Entry 8RHK (X-ray diffraction, 2.80 A resolution); this record covers chains H and Z of the 34 polymer chains in the assembly.

[Chain H]
Protein: Proteasome subunit beta type-2
Source organism: Saccharomyces cerevisiae
Notes: EC 3.4.25.1
Reference sequence: P25043 (PSB2_YEAST); residues 6-237 here correspond to UniProt positions 30-261 (UniProt number = residue number + 24)
Amino-acid sequence (232 residues; row label = number of the first residue in the row):
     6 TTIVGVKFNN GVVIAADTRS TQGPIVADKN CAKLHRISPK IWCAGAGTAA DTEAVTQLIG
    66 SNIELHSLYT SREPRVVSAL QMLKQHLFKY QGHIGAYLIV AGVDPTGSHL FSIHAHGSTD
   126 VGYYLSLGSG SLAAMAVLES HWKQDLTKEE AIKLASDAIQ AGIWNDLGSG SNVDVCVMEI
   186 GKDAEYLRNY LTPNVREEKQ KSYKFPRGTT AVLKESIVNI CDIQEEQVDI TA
Not modelled in the structure: 228-237

[Chain Z]
Protein: Proteasome subunit beta type-6
Source organism: Saccharomyces cerevisiae
Reference sequence: P23724 (PSB6_YEAST); residues 1-222 here correspond to UniProt positions 20-241 (UniProt number = residue number + 19)
Amino-acid sequence (222 residues; row label = number of the first residue in the row):
     1 QFNPYGDNGG TILGIAGEDF AVLAGDTRNI TDYSINSRYE PKVFDCGDNI VMSANGFAAD
    61 GDALVKRFKN SVKWYHFDHN DKKLSINSAA RNIQHLLYGK RFFPYYVHTI IAGLDEDGKG
   121 AVYSFDPVGS YEREQCRAGG AAASLIMPFL DNQVNFKNQY EPGTNGKVKK PLKYLSVEEV
   181 IKLVRDSFTS ATERHIQVGD GLEILIVTKD GVRKEFYELK RD
Metal / ion sites: Mg2+: T192, V198

[How chain H and chain Z interact]
Contacting residue pairs - 58 pairs, chain H then chain Z:
  R24(H) - I196(Z)
  R24(H) - D222(Z)  salt bridge
  P29(H) - R194(Z)
  P29(H) - H195(Z)
  P29(H) - I196(Z)  hydrogen bond (backbone-backbone)
  I30(H) - L145(Z)  hydrophobic
  I30(H) - R194(Z)
  I30(H) - H195(Z)
  V31(H) - E193(Z)
  V31(H) - R194(Z)  hydrogen bond (backbone-backbone)
  V31(H) - I196(Z)  hydrophobic
  A32(H) - R194(Z)  hydrogen bond (backbone-side chain)
  K34(H) - E193(Z)  salt bridge
  K34(H) - R194(Z)
  I168(H) - D222(Z)
  W169(H) - I35(Z)
  W169(H) - R38(Z)  hydrogen bond (backbone-side chain)
  W169(H) - R221(Z)
  W169(H) - D222(Z)
  N170(H) - Y33(Z)
  N170(H) - R38(Z)
  D171(H) - Y33(Z)
  D171(H) - D222(Z)
  L172(H) - R28(Z)
  L172(H) - I30(Z)  hydrophobic
  L172(H) - D32(Z)
  L172(H) - Y33(Z)  hydrogen bond (backbone-backbone)
  L172(H) - I35(Z)  hydrophobic
  L172(H) - I196(Z)
  G173(H) - Y33(Z)
  S174(H) - D222(Z)
  G175(H) - D222(Z)
  S176(H) - D222(Z)  hydrogen bond (backbone-side chain)
  N199(H) - K220(Z)  hydrogen bond (backbone-side chain)
  N199(H) - D222(Z)
  R201(H) - T189(Z)  hydrogen bond
  R201(H) - S190(Z)  hydrogen bond
  R201(H) - E193(Z)
  E202(H) - R185(Z)  salt bridge
  K204(H) - D186(Z)
  Q205(H) - K182(Z)
  Q205(H) - R185(Z)  hydrogen bond
  Q205(H) - D186(Z)  hydrogen bond (backbone-side chain)
  K206(H) - E179(Z)
  K206(H) - D186(Z)  hydrogen bond (backbone-side chain)
  Y208(H) - F149(Z)
  Y208(H) - Q153(Z)
  Y208(H) - L183(Z)
  Y208(H) - D186(Z)  hydrogen bond
  F210(H) - N152(Z)
  F210(H) - Q153(Z)
  F210(H) - Q159(Z)
  R212(H) - P162(Z)
  G213(H) - P162(Z)
  T214(H) - Q159(Z)
  T214(H) - Y160(Z)  hydrogen bond (backbone-backbone)
  A216(H) - Y160(Z)  hydrophobic
  A216(H) - G166(Z)
Interface residues without a listed pair, chain H (33 interface residues in all): T26, G28, D33, S134, V200, P211
Interface residues without a listed pair, chain Z (33 interface residues in all): S34, N158, E161, G163, E218

[Summary]
Chain H and chain Z each contribute 33 residues to their interface; the contacts include 14 hydrogen bonds and
3 salt bridges. Among the polar pairs are R24(H)-D222(Z), K34(H)-E193(Z) and E202(H)-R185(Z). The Mg2+ site is
built by T192(Z) and V198(Z).
Here chain H is Proteasome subunit beta type-2 and chain Z is Proteasome subunit beta type-6, both from
Saccharomyces cerevisiae. Entry 8RHK (Yeast 20S proteasome in complex with a linear oxindole epoxyketone
(compound 6)) was determined by X-ray diffraction, deposited together with 8RHJ and 8RHL.
